Entry 6HKO (electron microscopy, 3.42 A resolution); this record covers chains A and E of the 17 polymer chains in the assembly.

== Chain A ==
Protein: DNA-directed RNA polymerase I subunit RPA190
From: Saccharomyces cerevisiae (strain ATCC 204508 / S288c)
Notes: EC 2.7.7.6
Reference sequence: P10964 (RPA1_YEAST); numbering as in UniProt (aligned over 1-1664)
Chain sequence (1664 residues; row label = number of the first residue in the row):
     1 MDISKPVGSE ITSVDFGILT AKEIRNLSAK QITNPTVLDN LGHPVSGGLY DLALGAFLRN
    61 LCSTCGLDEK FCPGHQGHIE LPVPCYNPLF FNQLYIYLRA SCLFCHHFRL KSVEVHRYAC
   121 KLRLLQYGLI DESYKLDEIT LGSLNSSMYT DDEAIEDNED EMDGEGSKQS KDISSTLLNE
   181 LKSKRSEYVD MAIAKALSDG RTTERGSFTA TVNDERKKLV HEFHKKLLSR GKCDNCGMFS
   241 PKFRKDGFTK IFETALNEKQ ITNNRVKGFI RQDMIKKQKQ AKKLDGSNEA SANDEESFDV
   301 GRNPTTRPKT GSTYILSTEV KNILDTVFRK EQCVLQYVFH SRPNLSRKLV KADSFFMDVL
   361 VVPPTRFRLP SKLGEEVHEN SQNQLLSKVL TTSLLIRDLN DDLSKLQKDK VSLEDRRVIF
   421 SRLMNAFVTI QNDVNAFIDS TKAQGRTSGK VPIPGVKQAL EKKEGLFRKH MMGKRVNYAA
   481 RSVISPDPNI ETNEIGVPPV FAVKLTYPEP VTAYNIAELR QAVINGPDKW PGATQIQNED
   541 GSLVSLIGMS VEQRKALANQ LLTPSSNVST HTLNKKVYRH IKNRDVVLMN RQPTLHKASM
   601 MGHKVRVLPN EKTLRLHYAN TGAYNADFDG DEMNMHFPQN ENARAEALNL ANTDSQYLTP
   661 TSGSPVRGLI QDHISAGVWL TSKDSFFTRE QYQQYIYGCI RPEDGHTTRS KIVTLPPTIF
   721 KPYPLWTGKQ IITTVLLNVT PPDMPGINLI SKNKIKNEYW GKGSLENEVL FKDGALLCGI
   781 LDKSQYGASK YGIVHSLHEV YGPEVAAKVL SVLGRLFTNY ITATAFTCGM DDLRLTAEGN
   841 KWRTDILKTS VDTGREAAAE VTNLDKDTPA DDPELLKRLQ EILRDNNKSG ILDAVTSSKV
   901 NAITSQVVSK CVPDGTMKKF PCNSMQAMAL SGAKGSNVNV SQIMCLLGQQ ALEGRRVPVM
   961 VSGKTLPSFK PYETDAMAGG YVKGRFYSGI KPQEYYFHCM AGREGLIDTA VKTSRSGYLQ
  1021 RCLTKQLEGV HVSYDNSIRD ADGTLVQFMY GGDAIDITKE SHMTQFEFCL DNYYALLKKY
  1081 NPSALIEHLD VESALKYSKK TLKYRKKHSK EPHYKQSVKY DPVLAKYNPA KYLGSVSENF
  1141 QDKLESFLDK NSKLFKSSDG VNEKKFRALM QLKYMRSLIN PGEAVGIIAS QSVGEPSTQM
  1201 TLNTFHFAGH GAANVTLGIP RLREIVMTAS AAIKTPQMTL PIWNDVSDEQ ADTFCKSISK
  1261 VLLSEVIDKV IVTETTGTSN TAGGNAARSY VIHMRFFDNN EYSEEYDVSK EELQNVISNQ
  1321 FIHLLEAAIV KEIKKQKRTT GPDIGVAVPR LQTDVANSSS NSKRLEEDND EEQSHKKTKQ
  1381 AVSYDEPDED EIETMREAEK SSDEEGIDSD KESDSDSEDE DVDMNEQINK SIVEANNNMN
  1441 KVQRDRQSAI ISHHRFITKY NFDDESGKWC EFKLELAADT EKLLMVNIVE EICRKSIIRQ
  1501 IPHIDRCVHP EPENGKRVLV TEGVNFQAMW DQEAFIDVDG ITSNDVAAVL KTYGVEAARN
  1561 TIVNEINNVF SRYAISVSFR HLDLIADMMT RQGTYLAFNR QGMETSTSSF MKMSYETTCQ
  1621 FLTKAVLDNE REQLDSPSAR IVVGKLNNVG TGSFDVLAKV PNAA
Disordered / not traced: 141-171, 269-311, 407-412, 446-450, 1154-1159, 1203-1213, 1278-1286, 1339-1432, 1664
Ion coordination: Zn2+ site 1: Cys62, Cys65, Cys72, His75; Zn2+ site 2: Cys102, Cys105, Cys233, Cys236; Mg2+: Asp627, Asp629, Asp631 (shared with 1 residue of chain R)
Residues lining bound ligands: phosphomethylphosphonic acid guanylate ester (G2P): Arg591, Pro593, Asn625, Asp627, Thr1009, Leu1202
UniProt features mapped onto this chain:
  - region: Pro992 to Glu1004 (Bridging helix)
  - binding site (Zn(2+)): Cys62, Cys65, Cys72, His75, Cys102, Cys105, Cys233, Cys236
  - binding site (Mg(2+)): Asp627, Asp629, Asp631
  - modified residue (Phosphoserine): Ser889, Ser1636

== Chain E ==
Protein: DNA-directed RNA polymerases I, II, and III subunit RPABC1
From: Saccharomyces cerevisiae (strain ATCC 204508 / S288c)
Reference sequence: P20434 (RPAB1_YEAST); residue numbers follow UniProt; this construct covers 1-215
Chain sequence (215 residues; row label = number of the first residue in the row):
     1 MDQENERNIS RLWRAFRTVK EMVKDRGYFI TQEEVELPLE DFKAKYCDSM GRPQRKMMSF
    61 QANPTEESIS KFPDMGSLWV EFCDEPSVGV KTMKTFVIHI QEKNFQTGIF VYQNNITPSA
   121 MKLVPSIPPA TIETFNEAAL VVNITHHELV PKHIRLSSDE KRELLKRYRL KESQLPRIQR
   181 ADPVALYLGL KRGEVVKIIR KSETSGRYAS YRICM
Disordered / not traced: 1

== How chain A and chain E interact ==
Contacting residue pairs (101; chain A residue first):
  Ile130(A) - Ser173(E)
  Ile130(A) - Met215(E)  hydrophobic
  Asp131(A) - Glu172(E)
  Asp131(A) - Arg192(E)
  Asp131(A) - Gly193(E)
  Asp131(A) - Met215(E)
  Tyr134(A) - Arg192(E)
  Ser207(A) - Lys171(E)
  Thr209(A) - Ser173(E)  hydrogen bond (side chain-backbone)
  Thr211(A) - Ser173(E)
  Thr211(A) - Arg177(E)  hydrogen bond
  Val212(A) - Ser173(E)
  Asp214(A) - Arg177(E)  salt bridge
  Glu215(A) - Arg177(E)  salt bridge
  Asp1035(A) - Tyr168(E)
  Ser1037(A) - Tyr168(E)
  Arg1039(A) - Tyr168(E)
  Arg1039(A) - Leu170(E)
  Gly1043(A) - Gln174(E)
  Thr1044(A) - Gln174(E)  hydrogen bond (side chain-backbone)
  Leu1045(A) - Gln174(E)  hydrogen bond (backbone-backbone)
  Leu1045(A) - Pro176(E)
  Val1046(A) - Pro176(E)
  Phe1048(A) - Tyr168(E)  hydrophobic
  Phe1048(A) - Ser210(E)
  Phe1048(A) - Tyr211(E)
  Gly1051(A) - Ser205(E)  hydrogen bond (backbone-side chain)
  Gly1052(A) - Ser205(E)
  Gly1052(A) - Tyr208(E)
  Asp1053(A) - Ser205(E)
  Arg1105(A) - Lys201(E)
  Arg1105(A) - Arg207(E)
  His1113(A) - Thr145(E)
  His1113(A) - His147(E)  hydrogen bond (side chain-backbone)
  His1113(A) - Val150(E)  hydrogen bond (side chain-backbone)
  His1113(A) - Lys152(E)
  Tyr1114(A) - Thr145(E)
  Tyr1114(A) - His146(E)
  Tyr1114(A) - Lys152(E)
  Val1118(A) - Ile199(E)  hydrophobic
  Val1118(A) - Arg207(E)
  Tyr1120(A) - Arg207(E)
  Asp1121(A) - Lys197(E)  salt bridge
  Pro1122(A) - Arg207(E)
  Pro1122(A) - Ala209(E)
  Ser1137(A) - Ser205(E)
  Glu1138(A) - Ser205(E)  hydrogen bond (backbone-backbone)
  Glu1138(A) - Arg207(E)  salt bridge
  Asn1139(A) - Thr204(E)
  Asn1139(A) - Ser205(E)  hydrogen bond (side chain-backbone)
  Asn1139(A) - Gly206(E)  hydrogen bond (side chain-backbone)
  Gln1527(A) - Ala138(E)
  Gln1527(A) - Ala139(E)
  Trp1530(A) - Arg14(E)  hydrogen bond (backbone-side chain)
  Trp1530(A) - Ala139(E)
  Trp1530(A) - Val141(E)
  Trp1530(A) - Val142(E)  hydrophobic
  Trp1530(A) - Ile144(E)  hydrophobic
  Asp1531(A) - Arg11(E)  salt bridge
  Glu1533(A) - Arg14(E)  salt bridge
  Val1538(A) - Val142(E)  hydrophobic
  Val1538(A) - His147(E)
  Asp1539(A) - Val142(E)
  Asp1539(A) - Asn143(E)
  Asp1539(A) - His146(E)
  Asp1539(A) - His147(E)
  Asp1539(A) - Glu148(E)  hydrogen bond (backbone-backbone)
  Ile1541(A) - His147(E)  hydrogen bond (backbone-side chain)
  Lys1551(A) - Pro183(E)
  Thr1552(A) - Ile144(E)
  Thr1552(A) - Pro183(E)
  Tyr1553(A) - Ile144(E)  hydrophobic
  Tyr1553(A) - His147(E)
  Tyr1553(A) - Val150(E)
  Gly1554(A) - Asp182(E)
  Gly1554(A) - Pro183(E)
  Gly1554(A) - Val184(E)
  Val1555(A) - Ile178(E)  hydrophobic
  Val1555(A) - Asp182(E)
  Val1555(A) - Arg212(E)
  Glu1556(A) - Pro151(E)
  Glu1556(A) - His153(E)
  Glu1556(A) - Ile198(E)
  Glu1556(A) - Arg200(E)  salt bridge
  Glu1556(A) - Arg212(E)  salt bridge
  Ala1557(A) - Val150(E)  hydrophobic
  Arg1559(A) - Arg200(E)
  Arg1559(A) - Tyr208(E)  hydrogen bond
  Asn1560(A) - Leu149(E)  hydrogen bond (side chain-backbone)
  Thr1561(A) - Leu149(E)
  Phe1579(A) - Glu203(E)
  Arg1580(A) - Thr204(E)
  Asp1583(A) - Tyr208(E)
  Asp1587(A) - Arg200(E)  salt bridge
  Thr1590(A) - Arg212(E)  hydrogen bond (backbone-side chain)
  Arg1591(A) - Pro176(E)
  Arg1591(A) - Arg177(E)  hydrogen bond (backbone-backbone)
  Gln1592(A) - Arg177(E)
  Gln1592(A) - Gln179(E)
  Gly1593(A) - Arg177(E)  hydrogen bond (backbone-backbone)
  Gly1593(A) - Gln179(E)
Other interface residues (no listed pair), chain A (62 interface residues in all): Arg201, Lys218, Gln1116, Ala1125, Gly1540, Thr1542, Thr1594
Other interface residues (no listed pair), chain E (55 interface residues in all): Arg7, Ile154, Leu164, Arg167, Leu175, Ser202, Cys214

== Overview ==
62 residues of chain A and 55 residues of chain E are in contact, with 18 hydrogen bonds and 9 salt bridges.
Polar pairs include Asp214(A)-Arg177(E), Glu215(A)-Arg177(E) and Asp1121(A)-Lys197(E). Bound to chain A:
phosphomethylphosphonic acid guanylate ester.
Chain A is DNA-directed RNA polymerase I subunit RPA190 and chain E is DNA-directed RNA polymerases I, II, and
III subunit RPABC1, both from Saccharomyces cerevisiae (strain ATCC 204508 / S288c); the structure, Yeast RNA
polymerase I elongation complex bound to nucleotide analog GMPCPP, was determined by electron microscopy,
deposited together with 6HLQ, 6HLR and 6HLS.
